PDB entry 4CP9 | X-ray diffraction, 1.65 A resolution | chains A and D of the 4 polymer chains in the assembly

== Chain A ==
Name: Pa-I galactophilic lectin
From: Pseudomonas aeruginosa
UniProtKB: Q05097 (PA1L_PSEAE); residues 1-121 here correspond to UniProt positions 2-122 (UniProt number = residue number + 1)
Sequence (121 residues; row label = number of the first residue in the row):
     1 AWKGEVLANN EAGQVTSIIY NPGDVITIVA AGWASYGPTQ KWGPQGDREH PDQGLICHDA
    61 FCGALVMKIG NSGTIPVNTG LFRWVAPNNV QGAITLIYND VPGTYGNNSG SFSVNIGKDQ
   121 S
Modified positions: W33 (2-hydroxy-tryptophan; TRO); C57 (cysteinesulfonic acid; OCS)
Metal / ion sites: Ca2+: Y36, D100, T104, N107, N108 (together with beta-D-galactopyranose)
Small-molecule neighbours: CN8 / beta-D-galactopyranose: Y36, P38, E49, H50, P51, Q53, C62, D100, V101, T104, N107, N108

== Chain D ==
Name: Pa-I galactophilic lectin
From: Pseudomonas aeruginosa
UniProtKB: Q05097 (PA1L_PSEAE); residues 1-121 here correspond to UniProt positions 2-122 (UniProt number = residue number + 1)
Sequence (121 residues; row label = number of the first residue in the row):
     1 AWKGEVLANN EAGQVTSIIY NPGDVITIVA AGWASYGPTQ KWGPQGDREH PDQGLICHDA
    61 FCGALVMKIG NSGTIPVNTG LFRWVAPNNV QGAITLIYND VPGTYGNNSG SFSVNIGKDQ
   121 S
Modified positions: C57 (cysteinesulfonic acid; OCS)
Metal / ion sites: Ca2+: Y36, D100, T104, N107, N108 (together with beta-D-galactopyranose)
Small-molecule neighbours: CN8 / beta-D-galactopyranose: Y36, P38, Q40, W42, D47, E49, H50, P51, Q53, C62, D100, V101, T104, N107

== Interface between chain A and chain D ==
Pairs across the interface - 12 pairs, chain A then chain D:
  A1(A) - S121(D)  hydrogen bond (backbone-backbone)
  N21(A) - N21(D)
  G117(A) - S121(D)
  K118(A) - Q120(D)
  K118(A) - S121(D)  hydrogen bond (backbone-backbone)
  D119(A) - D119(D)
  D119(A) - Q120(D)  hydrogen bond
  Q120(A) - K118(D)
  Q120(A) - Q120(D)
  S121(A) - A1(D)  hydrogen bond (backbone-backbone)
  S121(A) - G117(D)
  S121(A) - K118(D)  hydrogen bond (backbone-backbone)
Also at the interface, not in a pair above, chain A (8 interface residues in all): D24
Also at the interface, not in a pair above, chain D (8 interface residues in all): D24

== Summary ==
Chain A and chain D each contribute 8 residues to their interface, with 5 hydrogen bonds. Among the polar
pairs are A1(A)-S121(D), D119(A)-Q120(D) and S121(A)-K118(D). Chain A binds CN8 / beta-D-galactopyranose.
Ligands of chain D: CN8 / beta-D-galactopyranose.
Here chain A is Pa-I galactophilic lectin and chain D is Pa-I galactophilic lectin, both from Pseudomonas
aeruginosa. Entry 4CP9 (Crystal structure OF lecA lectin complexed with a divalent galactoside at 1.65
angstrom) was determined by X-ray diffraction (same publication as 4CPB).
